PDB entry 8QFM | X-ray diffraction, 1.90 A resolution | chains A and B

# Chain A (and B)
Protein: Cysteine dioxygenase
From: Thermocatellispora tengchongensis
Notes: chain B of this document is another copy of the same molecule, construct and numbering; everything in this record applies to it too
UniProtKB: A0A840P3H4 (A0A840P3H4_9ACTN); numbering as in UniProt (aligned over 1-184)
Sequence (184 residues; each row starts with the number of its first residue):
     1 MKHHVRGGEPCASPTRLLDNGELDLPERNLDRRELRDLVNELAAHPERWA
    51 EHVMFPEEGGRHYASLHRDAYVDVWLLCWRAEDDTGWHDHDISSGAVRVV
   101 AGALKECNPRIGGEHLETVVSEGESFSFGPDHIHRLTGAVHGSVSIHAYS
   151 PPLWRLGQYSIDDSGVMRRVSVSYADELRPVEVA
Unresolved in the structure: 1-20, 55-61, 176-184 (chain B: 1-20, 57-61, 174-184)

# How chain A and chain B interact
Contacting residue pairs (48):
  Asp-89(A) / Arg-169(B)
  Asp-91(A) / Arg-169(B)  salt bridge
  Asp-91(A) / Ser-171(B)
  Ile-92(A) / Arg-155(B)
  Ile-92(A) / Ser-171(B)
  Asn-108(A) / Val-166(B)
  Pro-109(A) / Val-166(B)
  Pro-109(A) / Met-167(B)  hydrogen bond (backbone-backbone)
  Arg-110(A) / Ser-164(B)  hydrogen bond (side chain-backbone)
  Arg-110(A) / Gly-165(B)
  Arg-110(A) / Val-166(B)
  Arg-110(A) / Met-167(B)
  Ile-111(A) / Gly-165(B)
  Ile-111(A) / Met-167(B)  hydrophobic
  Gly-112(A) / Gly-112(B)
  Leu-116(A) / Val-166(B)  hydrophobic
  Pro-130(A) / Arg-169(B)
  Asp-131(A) / Arg-168(B)
  Asp-131(A) / Arg-169(B)  hydrogen bond (backbone-backbone)
  Asp-131(A) / Val-170(B)
  Ile-133(A) / Met-167(B)
  Ile-133(A) / Arg-168(B)
  Ile-133(A) / Arg-169(B)
  Arg-155(A) / Ile-92(B)
  Tyr-159(A) / Tyr-159(B)  hydrogen bond
  Tyr-159(A) / Arg-169(B)
  Ile-161(A) / Ile-111(B)  hydrophobic
  Ser-164(A) / Arg-110(B)  hydrogen bond (backbone-side chain)
  Gly-165(A) / Pro-109(B)
  Gly-165(A) / Arg-110(B)
  Gly-165(A) / Ile-111(B)  hydrogen bond (backbone-backbone)
  Val-166(A) / Pro-109(B)
  Val-166(A) / Arg-110(B)
  Met-167(A) / Pro-109(B)  hydrogen bond (backbone-backbone)
  Met-167(A) / Arg-110(B)
  Met-167(A) / Ile-111(B)  hydrophobic
  Met-167(A) / Ile-133(B)
  Arg-168(A) / Asp-131(B)
  Arg-168(A) / Ile-133(B)
  Arg-169(A) / Asp-89(B)
  Arg-169(A) / Asp-91(B)  salt bridge
  Arg-169(A) / Asp-131(B)  hydrogen bond (backbone-backbone)
  Arg-169(A) / Ile-133(B)
  Arg-169(A) / Tyr-159(B)
  Arg-169(A) / Arg-169(B)
  Val-170(A) / Asp-131(B)
  Ser-171(A) / Asp-91(B)
  Ser-171(A) / Ile-92(B)
Other interface residues (no listed pair), chain B (23 interface residues in all): Asn-108, Leu-116, Pro-130, Ile-161

# Summary
Chain A and chain B each contribute 23 residues to their interface, with 8 hydrogen bonds and 2 salt bridges.
Among the polar pairs are Asp-91(A)/Arg-169(B), Arg-110(A)/Ser-164(B) and Tyr-159(A)/Tyr-159(B).
Both chains are Cysteine dioxygenase (Thermocatellispora tengchongensis). Entry 8QFM (Ergothioneine
dioxygenase from Thermocatellispora tengchongensis in complex with manganese) was determined by X-ray
diffraction together with 8QFL, 8QFN, 8QFP and 8QFQ from the same study.
